8R19 - chain A; structure by X-ray diffraction, 1.91 A resolution.

Chain A:
Molecule: 3C-like proteinase nsp5
Organism: Severe acute respiratory syndrome coronavirus 2
Notes: EC 3.4.22.69
Reference sequence: P0DTC1 (R1A_SARS2); residues 1-306 here correspond to UniProt positions 3264-3569 (UniProt number = residue number + 3263)
Sequence (306 residues; numbered 1 to 306; the number before each row is that of its first residue):
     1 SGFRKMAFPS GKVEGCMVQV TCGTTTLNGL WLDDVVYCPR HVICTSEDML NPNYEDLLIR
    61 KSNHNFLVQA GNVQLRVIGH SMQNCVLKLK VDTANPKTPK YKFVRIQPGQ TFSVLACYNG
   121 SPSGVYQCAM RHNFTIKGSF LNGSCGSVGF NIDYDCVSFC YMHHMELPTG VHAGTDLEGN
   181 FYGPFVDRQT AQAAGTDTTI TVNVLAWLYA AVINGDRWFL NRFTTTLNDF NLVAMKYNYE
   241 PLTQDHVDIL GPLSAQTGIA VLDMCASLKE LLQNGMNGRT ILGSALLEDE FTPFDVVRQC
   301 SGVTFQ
Not modelled in the structure: 306
Construct notes: variant His132 (Pro3395 in P0DTC1)
Reported in the primary citation:
  - contacts within the chain: Arg131-Asp289 (salt bridge), His132-Glu240 (pi stacking), His132-Thr198, His132-Asp197 (water-mediated contact)
  - conformationally variable residues (side-chain flip): Asp197, Thr198, Glu240

In short:
The paper reports conformational variability at Asp197, Thr198 and Glu240; contacts within the chain involving
Arg131, Asp289 and His132 among others.
Chain A is 3C-like proteinase nsp5 (Severe acute respiratory syndrome coronavirus 2); the structure,
SARS-CoV-2 Mpro (Omicron, P132H) free enzyme, was determined by X-ray diffraction together with 8R1Q, 8R24,
8R26 and 8R0V from the same study.
